PDB entry 1FWR | X-ray diffraction, 2.70 A resolution | chains A and C of the 3 polymer chains in the assembly

# Chain A (and C)
Name: Kdpg aldolase
From: Escherichia coli
Notes: EC 4.1.2.14; chain C of this document is another copy of the same molecule, construct and numbering; everything in this record applies to it too
UniProt: P0A955 (ALKH_ECOLI); residue numbers follow UniProt; this construct covers 1-213
Chain sequence (213 residues; each row starts with the number of its first residue):
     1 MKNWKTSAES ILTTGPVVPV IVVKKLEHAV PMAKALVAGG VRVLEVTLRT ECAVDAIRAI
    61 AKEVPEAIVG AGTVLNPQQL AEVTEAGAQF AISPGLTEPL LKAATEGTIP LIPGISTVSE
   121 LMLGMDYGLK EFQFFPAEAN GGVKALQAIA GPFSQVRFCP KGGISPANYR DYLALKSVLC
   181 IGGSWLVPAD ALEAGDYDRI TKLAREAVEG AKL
Sequence notes: engineered mutation Gln133 (Lys in P0A955), Lys161 (Thr in P0A955)
Swiss-Prot annotation at these positions:
  - active site: Glu45 (Proton acceptor)
  - binding site (pyruvate): Arg49, Thr73
  - mutagenesis: Glu45 (E45N: Aldolase activity is significantly impaired), Asn168 (N168S: Shows activity significantly greater than wild-type), Ser184 (S184A: 1.35-fold decrease in catalytic efficiency with KDPG as substrate. Has only a modest effect on the catalytic efficiency with KDG or KHO as substrate ...)

# How chain A and chain C interact
Contacting residue pairs (23; chain A residue first):
  Arg49(A) - Gly151(C)  hydrogen bond (side chain-backbone)
  Arg49(A) - Pro152(C)
  Thr73(A) - Pro152(C)
  Leu75(A) - Met122(C)
  Leu75(A) - Phe153(C)  hydrophobic
  Pro94(A) - Val118(C)
  Pro94(A) - Phe153(C)  hydrophobic
  Gly95(A) - Val118(C)
  Gly95(A) - Ser119(C)
  Gly95(A) - Met122(C)  hydrogen bond (backbone-side chain)
  Leu96(A) - Ser119(C)  hydrogen bond (backbone-side chain)
  Leu96(A) - Met122(C)
  Thr97(A) - Met122(C)
  Thr97(A) - Leu123(C)
  Thr97(A) - Asp126(C)
  Pro99(A) - Asp126(C)
  Leu100(A) - Met122(C)  hydrophobic
  Gly114(A) - Ser119(C)
  Glu120(A) - Thr117(C)  hydrogen bond
  Glu120(A) - Ser119(C)  hydrogen bond
  Phe135(A) - Val118(C)  hydrophobic
  Phe135(A) - Ala148(C)
  Pro136(A) - Ala148(C)  hydrophobic
Other interface residues (no listed pair), chain A (17 interface residues in all): Glu98, Ser116, Thr117, Ala139
Other interface residues (no listed pair), chain C (16 interface residues in all): Glu98, Glu120, Met125, Asn140, Ala145, Ile149

# In short
Chain A and chain C form an interface of 17 and 16 residues respectively, with 5 hydrogen bonds. Among the
polar pairs are Arg49(A)-Gly151(C), Gly95(A)-Met122(C) and Leu96(A)-Ser119(C). From UniProt: active-site
residue Glu45(A), pyruvate-binding residues Arg49(A) and Thr73(A) and 3 mutagenesis sites on chain A.
Chain A and chain C are both Kdpg aldolase (Escherichia coli); the structure, Crystal structure of kdpg
aldolase double mutant K133Q/T161K, was determined by X-ray diffraction together with 1FQ0 from the same
study.
